Entry 2Z5O (X-ray diffraction, 3.20 A resolution); this record covers chain A.

# Chain A
Molecule: Transportin-1
Source organism: Homo sapiens
Reference sequence: Q92973 (TNPO1_HUMAN); residue numbers follow UniProt; this construct covers 1-890
Sequence (890 residues; numbered 1 to 890; the number before each row is that of its first residue):
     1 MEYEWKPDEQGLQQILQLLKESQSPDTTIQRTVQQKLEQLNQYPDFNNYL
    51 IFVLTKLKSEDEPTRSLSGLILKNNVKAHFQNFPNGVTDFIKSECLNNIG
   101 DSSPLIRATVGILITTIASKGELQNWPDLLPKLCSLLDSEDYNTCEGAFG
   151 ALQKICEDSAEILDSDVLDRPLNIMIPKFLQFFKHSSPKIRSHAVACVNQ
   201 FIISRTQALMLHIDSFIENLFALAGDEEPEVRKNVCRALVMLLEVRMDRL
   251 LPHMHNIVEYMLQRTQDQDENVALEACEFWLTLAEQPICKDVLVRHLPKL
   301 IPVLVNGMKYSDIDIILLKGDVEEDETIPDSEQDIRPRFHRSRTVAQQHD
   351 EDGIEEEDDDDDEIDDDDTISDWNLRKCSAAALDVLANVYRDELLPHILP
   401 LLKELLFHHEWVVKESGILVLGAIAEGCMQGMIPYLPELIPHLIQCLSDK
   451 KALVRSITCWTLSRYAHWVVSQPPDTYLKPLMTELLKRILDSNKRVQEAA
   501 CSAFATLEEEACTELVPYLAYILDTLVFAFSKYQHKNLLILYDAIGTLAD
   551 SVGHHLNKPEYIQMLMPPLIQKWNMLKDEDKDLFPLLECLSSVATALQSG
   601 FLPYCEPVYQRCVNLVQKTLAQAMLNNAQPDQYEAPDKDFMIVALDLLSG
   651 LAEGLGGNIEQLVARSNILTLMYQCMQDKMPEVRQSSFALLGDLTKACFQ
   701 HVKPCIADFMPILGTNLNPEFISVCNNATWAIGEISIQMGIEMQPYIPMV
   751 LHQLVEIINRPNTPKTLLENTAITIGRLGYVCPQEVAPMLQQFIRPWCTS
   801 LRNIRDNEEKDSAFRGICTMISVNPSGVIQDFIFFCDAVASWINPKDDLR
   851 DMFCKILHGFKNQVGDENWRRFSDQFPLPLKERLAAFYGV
Not modelled in the structure: 1-5, 320-370
Swiss-Prot annotation at these positions:
  - site: W468 (Important for interaction with cargo nuclear localization signals)
  - mutagenesis: W468 (W468A: Abolishes interaction with the ADAR nuclear localization signal. Abolishes ADAR nuclear import)

# Summary
UniProt lists one mutagenesis site.
Chain A is Transportin-1 (Homo sapiens); the structure, Complex of Transportin 1 with JKTBP NLS, was
determined by X-ray diffraction, deposited together with 2Z5J, 2Z5K, 2Z5M and 2Z5N.
